PDB entry 6VON | electron microscopy, 3.35 A resolution | chains E and g of the 26 polymer chains in the assembly

Chain E:
Name: ATP synthase subunit beta, chloroplastic
Organism: Spinacia oleracea
Notes: EC 7.1.2.2
UniProt: P00825 (ATPB_SPIOL); residues 1-498 here = UniProt positions 1-498
Sequence (498 residues; row label = number of the first residue in the row):
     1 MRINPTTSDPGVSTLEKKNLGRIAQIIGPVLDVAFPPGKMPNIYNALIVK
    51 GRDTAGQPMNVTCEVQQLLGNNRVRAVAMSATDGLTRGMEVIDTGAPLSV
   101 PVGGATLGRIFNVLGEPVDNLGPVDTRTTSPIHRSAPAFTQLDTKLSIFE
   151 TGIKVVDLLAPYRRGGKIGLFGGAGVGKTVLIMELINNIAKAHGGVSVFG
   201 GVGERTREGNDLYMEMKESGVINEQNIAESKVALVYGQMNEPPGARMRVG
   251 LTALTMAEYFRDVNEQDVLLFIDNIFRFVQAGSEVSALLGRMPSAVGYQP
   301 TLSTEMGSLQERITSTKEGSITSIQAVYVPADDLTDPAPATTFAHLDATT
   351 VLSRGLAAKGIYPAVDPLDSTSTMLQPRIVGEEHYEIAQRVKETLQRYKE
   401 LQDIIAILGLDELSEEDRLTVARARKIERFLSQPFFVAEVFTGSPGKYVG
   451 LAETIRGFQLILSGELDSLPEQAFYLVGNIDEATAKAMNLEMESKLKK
Not modelled in the structure: 1-15, 497-498
Residues lining bound ligands: ADP (adenosine-5'-diphosphate): G175, V176, G177, K178, T179, V180, Y362, Q433, F435, A438, F441, T442
Swiss-Prot annotation at these positions:
  - binding site (ATP): G172 to T179

Chain g:
Name: ATP synthase gamma chain, chloroplastic
Organism: Spinacia oleracea
UniProt: P05435 (ATPG_SPIOL); numbering as in UniProt (aligned over 1-364)
Sequence (364 residues; numbered 1 to 364; the number before each row is that of its first residue):
     1 MACSLSFSSSVSTFHLPTTTQSTQAPPNNATTLPTTNPIQCANLRELRDR
    51 IGSVKNTQKITEAMKLVAAAKVRRAQEAVVNGRPFSETLVEVLYNMNEQL
   101 QTEDVDVPLTKIRTVKKVALMVVTGDRGLCGGFNNMLLKKAESRIAELKK
   151 LGVDYTIISIGKKGNTYFIRRPEIPVDRYFDGTNLPTAKEAQAIADDVFS
   201 LFVSEEVDKVEMLYTKFVSLVKSDPVIHTLLPLSPKGEICDINGKCVDAA
   251 EDELFRLTTKEGKLTVERDMIKTETPAFSPILEFEQDPAQILDALLPLYL
   301 NSQILRALQESLASELAARMTAMSNATDNANELKKTLSINYNRARQAKIT
   351 GEILEIVAGANACV
Not modelled in the structure: 1-41, 364
Swiss-Prot annotation at these positions:
  - active site: C130
Reported in the primary citation:
  - conformationally variable residues (order/disorder transition): I271 to E285

How chain E and chain g interact:
Residue-residue contacts - 35 pairs, chain E then chain g:
  M292(E) with V357(g), hydrophobic; N361(g)
  P293(E) with I353(g), hydrophobic; V357(g)
  A295(E) with T350(g), hydrogen bond (backbone-side chain)
  V296(E) with I349(g); T350(g); I353(g)
  G297(E) with I353(g)
  A331(E) with R345(g)
  D333(E) with N342(g); R345(g), salt bridge; Q346(g)
  T335(E) with Q346(g)
  D336(E) with R345(g), salt bridge; Q346(g)
  R397(E) with E261(g), hydrogen bond (side chain-backbone); G262(g)
  L401(E) with G262(g)
  I404(E) with T259(g)
  I407(E) with R73(g), hydrogen bond (backbone-side chain)
  L408(E) with R73(g); L257(g); L264(g), hydrophobic
  E412(E) with L257(g); T258(g)
  L413(E) with T258(g); T259(g)
  S414(E) with T259(g), hydrogen bond (side chain-backbone); K260(g)
  E416(E) with K260(g); E261(g)
  D417(E) with T259(g), hydrogen bond; K260(g); E261(g)
Interface residues without a listed pair, chain E (21 interface residues in all): P337, D403
Interface residues without a listed pair, chain g (19 interface residues in all): L66, A69, A70

Summary:
21 residues of chain E and 19 residues of chain g are in contact, with 5 hydrogen bonds and 2 salt bridges.
Among the polar pairs are D333(E)-R345(g), D336(E)-R345(g) and A295(E)-T350(g). Ligands of chain E: ADP. From
the paper: conformational variability at I271(g).
Chain E is ATP synthase subunit beta, chloroplastic and chain g is ATP synthase gamma chain, chloroplastic,
both from Spinacia oleracea; the structure, Chloroplast ATP synthase (R1, CF1FO), was determined by electron
microscopy (same publication as 6VM1, 6VM4, 6VMB, 6VMD, 6VMG, 6VOF and 8 further entries).
